PDB entry 1MOS | X-ray diffraction, 2.00 A resolution | chain A

== Chain A ==
Name: Glucosamine 6-phosphate synthase
Source organism: Escherichia coli
Notes: EC 2.6.1.16; fragment: isomerase domain
UniProt: P17169 (GLMS_ECOLI); residue numbers follow UniProt; this construct covers 241-608
Sequence (368 residues; each row starts with the number of its first residue):
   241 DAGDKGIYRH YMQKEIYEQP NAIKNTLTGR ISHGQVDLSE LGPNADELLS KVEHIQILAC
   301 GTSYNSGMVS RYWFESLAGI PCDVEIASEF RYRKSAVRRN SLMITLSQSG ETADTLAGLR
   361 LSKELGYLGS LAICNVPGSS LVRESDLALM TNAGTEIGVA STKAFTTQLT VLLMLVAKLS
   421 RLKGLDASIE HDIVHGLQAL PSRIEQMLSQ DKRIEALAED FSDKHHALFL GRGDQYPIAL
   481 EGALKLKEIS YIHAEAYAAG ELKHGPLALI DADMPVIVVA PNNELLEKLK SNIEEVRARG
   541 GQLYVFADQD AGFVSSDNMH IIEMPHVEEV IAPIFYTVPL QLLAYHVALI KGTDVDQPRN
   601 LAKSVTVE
Disordered / not traced: 241
Small-molecule neighbours: 2-deoxy-2-amino glucitol-6-phosphate (AGP): C300, G301, T302, S303, L346, S347, Q348, S349, T352, V399, A400, S401, L484, K485, E488, H504, K603, V605

== Summary ==
Chain A binds 2-deoxy-2-amino glucitol-6-phosphate.
Chain A is Glucosamine 6-phosphate synthase (Escherichia coli); the structure, Isomerase domain of glucosamine
6-phosphate synthase complexed with 2-amino-2-deoxyglucitol 6-phosphate, was determined by X-ray diffraction,
deposited together with 1MOR.
